7STB - chains A and I of the 10 polymer chains in the assembly; structure by electron microscopy, 2.72 A resolution.

[Chain A]
Protein: Checkpoint protein RAD24
Source organism: Saccharomyces cerevisiae (strain ATCC 204508 / S288c)
Reference sequence: P32641 (RAD24_YEAST); numbering as in UniProt (aligned over 1-659)
Sequence (696 residues; numbered 1 to 696; the number before each row is that of its first residue):
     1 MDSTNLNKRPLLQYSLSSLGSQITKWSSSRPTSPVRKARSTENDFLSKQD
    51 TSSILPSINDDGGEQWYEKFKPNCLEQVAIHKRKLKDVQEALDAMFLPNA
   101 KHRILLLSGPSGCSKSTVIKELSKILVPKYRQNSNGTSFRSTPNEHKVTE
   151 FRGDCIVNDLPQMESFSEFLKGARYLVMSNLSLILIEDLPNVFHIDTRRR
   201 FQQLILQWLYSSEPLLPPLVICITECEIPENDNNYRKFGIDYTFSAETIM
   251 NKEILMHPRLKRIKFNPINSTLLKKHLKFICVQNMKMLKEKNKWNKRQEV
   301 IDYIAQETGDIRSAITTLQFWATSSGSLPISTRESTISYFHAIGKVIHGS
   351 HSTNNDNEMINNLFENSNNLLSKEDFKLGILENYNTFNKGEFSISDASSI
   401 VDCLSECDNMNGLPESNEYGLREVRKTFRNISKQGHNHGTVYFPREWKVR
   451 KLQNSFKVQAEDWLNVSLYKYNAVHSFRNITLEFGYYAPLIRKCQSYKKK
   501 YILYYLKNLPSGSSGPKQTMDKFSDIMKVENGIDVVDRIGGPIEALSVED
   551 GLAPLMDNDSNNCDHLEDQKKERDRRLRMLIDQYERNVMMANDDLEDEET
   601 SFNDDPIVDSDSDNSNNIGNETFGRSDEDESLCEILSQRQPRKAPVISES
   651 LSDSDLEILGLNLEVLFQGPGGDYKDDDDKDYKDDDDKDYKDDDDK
Disordered / not traced: 1-62, 510-519, 548-564, 591-597, 612-696
Construct notes: expression tag (660-696)
UniProt features mapped onto this chain:
  - binding site (ATP): Gly-109 to Ser-116
  - modified residue (Phosphoserine): Ser-652, Ser-654
  - mutagenesis: Lys-115 (K115E: Reduces NTP-binding and hydrolysis. Shows DNA damage sensitivity; K115R: No effect on NTP-binding and hydrolysis. Resistant to DNA damage)
Metal / ion sites: Mg2+: Ser-116, Glu-187 (together with ATP-gamma-S)
Ligand contacts: ATP-gamma-S (AGS; phosphothiophosphoric acid-adenylate ester): Tyr-67, Phe-70, Lys-71, Pro-72, Gln-77, Val-78, Ala-79, Pro-110, Ser-111, Gly-112, Cys-113, Ser-114, Lys-115, Ser-116, Thr-117, Glu-187, Thr-224, His-276, Ile-311, Arg-312, Ile-315

[Chain I]
Molecule: 21-nt DNA strand
Source organism: Saccharomyces cerevisiae
Sequence (21 nucleotides; each row starts with the number of its first residue; numbering starts at 0):
     0 ACGCTCCTTCCTGACTCGTCC
Disordered / not traced: 11-20

[Chain A / chain I interface]
Contacting residue pairs (15; chain A residue first):
  Phe-340(A) / DC1(I)  base contact
  His-341(A) / DC1(I)  stacking on the base
  Gly-344(A) / DC1(I)  sugar contact
  Lys-345(A) / DC1(I)  phosphate contact
  His-348(A) / DC1(I)  phosphate contact
  His-348(A) / DG2(I)  phosphate contact
  Gly-349(A) / DC1(I)  sugar contact
  Ser-350(A) / DC1(I)  hydrogen bond to the phosphate
  His-351(A) / DA0(I)  phosphate contact
  His-351(A) / DC1(I)  hydrogen bond to the phosphate
  His-351(A) / DG2(I)  salt bridge to the phosphate
  His-436(A) / DC3(I)  phosphate contact
  Asn-437(A) / DC3(I)  phosphate contact
  His-438(A) / DG2(I)  phosphate contact
  His-438(A) / DC3(I)  salt bridge to the phosphate

[In short]
The interface between chain A and chain I involves 11 residues on one side and 4 on the other, with 2 hydrogen
bonds, 2 salt bridges and 1 aromatic stacking contact. Polar pairs include Ser-350(A)/DC1(I),
His-351(A)/DC1(I) and His-351(A)/DG2(I). Chain A binds ATP-gamma-S.
Chain A is Checkpoint protein RAD24 (Saccharomyces cerevisiae (strain ATCC 204508 / S288c)) and chain I is a
21-nt DNA strand (Saccharomyces cerevisiae); the structure, Closed state of Rad24-RFC:9-1-1 bound to a 5'
ss/dsDNA junction, was determined by electron microscopy together with 7STE and 7ST9 from the same study.
